PDB entry 5L1J | X-ray diffraction, 1.94 A resolution | chains A and T of the 3 polymer chains in the assembly

Chain A:
Name: DNA polymerase eta
Source organism: Homo sapiens
Notes: EC 2.7.7.7
UniProt: Q9Y253 (POLH_HUMAN); numbering as in UniProt (aligned over 1-432)
Amino-acid sequence (435 residues; each row starts with the number of its first residue; numbers below 1 keep their minus sign (Gly-2 is residue -2)):
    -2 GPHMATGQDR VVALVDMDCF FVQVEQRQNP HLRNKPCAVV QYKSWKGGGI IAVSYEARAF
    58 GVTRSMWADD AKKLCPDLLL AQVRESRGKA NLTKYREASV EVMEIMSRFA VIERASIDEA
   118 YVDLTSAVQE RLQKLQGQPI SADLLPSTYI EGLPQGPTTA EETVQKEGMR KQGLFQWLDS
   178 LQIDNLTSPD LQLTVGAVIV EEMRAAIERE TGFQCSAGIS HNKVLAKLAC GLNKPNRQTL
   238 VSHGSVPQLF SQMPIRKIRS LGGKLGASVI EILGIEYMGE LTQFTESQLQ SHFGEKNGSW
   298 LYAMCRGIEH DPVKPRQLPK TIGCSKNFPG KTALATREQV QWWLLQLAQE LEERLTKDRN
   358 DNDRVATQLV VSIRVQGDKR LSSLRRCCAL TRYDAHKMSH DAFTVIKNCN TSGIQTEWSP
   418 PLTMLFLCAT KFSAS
Unresolved in the structure: 155-159
Construct notes: expression tag (-2 to 0)
Metal / ion sites: Mg2+ site 1: Asp13, Met14, Asp115 (together with 1FZ); Mg2+ site 2: Asp13, Asp115, Glu116 (together with 1FZ) (shared with 1 residue of chain P)
Small-molecule neighbours: 1FZ (5'-O-[(R)-hydroxy{[(R)-hydroxy(phosphonooxy)phosphoryl]amino}phosphoryl]thymidine): Asp13, Met14, Asp15, Cys16, Phe17, Phe18, Ile48, Ala49, Tyr52, Arg55, Arg61, Ile114, Asp115, Glu116, Lys231
UniProt features mapped onto this chain:
  - binding site (Mg(2+)): Asp13, Met14, Asp115, Glu116
  - binding site (Mn(2+)): Asp13, Met14, Asp115, Glu116
  - binding site (a 2'-deoxyribonucleoside 5'-triphosphate): Arg61
  - natural variant: Val37 (deletion: In XPV), Leu75 (deletion: In XPV), Arg93 (R93P: In XPV), Arg111 (R111H: In XPV), Thr122 (T122P: In XPV), Gly153 (G153D: In a breast cancer sample), Thr191 (T191P: In XPV), Gly263 (G263V: In XPV), Val266 (V266D: In XPV), Gly295 (G295R: In XPV), Arg361 (R361S: In XPV)
  - mutagenesis: Tyr52 (Y52A/F: Reduces DNA polymerase activity; Y52E: Reduces DNA polymerase activity. Increases fidelity of replication and reduces translesion bypass), Arg61 (R61A: Reduces enzymatic activity by two-thirds), Ser62 (S62G: Increased DNA polymerase activity and translesion bypass compared to wild-type), Ala68 (A68S/V: Severe reduction in thymine dimer translesion bypass), Asn324 to Pro326 (Reduces binding to chromatin and to monoubiquitinated PCNA. Abolishes binding to monoubiquitinated PCNA; when associated with 705-E--H-713 Del)
Reported in the primary citation:
  - binding site for the 12-nt DNA strand (chain T): Gln38
  - conformationally variable residues (side-chain flip): Arg61
  - binding site for 1FZ: Arg61

Chain T:
Molecule: 12-nt DNA strand
Sequence (12 nucleotides; row label = number of the first residue in the row):
     1 CATXATGACG CT
Modified positions: 6OG (6-O-methyl guanosine-5'-monophosphate) at position 4

Chain A / chain T interface:
Contacting residue pairs - 44 pairs, chain A then chain T:
  Gln38(A) - 6OG_4(T)  hydrogen bond to the sugar
  Gln38(A) - DA5(T)  sugar contact
  Tyr39(A) - 6OG_4(T)  phosphate contact
  Tyr39(A) - DA5(T)  hydrogen bond to the phosphate
  Trp42(A) - DA2(T)  stacking on the base
  Ile48(A) - 6OG_4(T)  base contact
  Arg61(A) - DT3(T)  hydrogen bond to the base
  Arg61(A) - 6OG_4(T)  base contact
  Ser62(A) - DT3(T)  base contact
  Trp64(A) - DA2(T)  phosphate contact
  Trp64(A) - DT3(T)  sugar contact
  Lys86(A) - DT6(T)  salt bridge to the phosphate
  Ala87(A) - DA5(T)  sugar contact
  Leu89(A) - DA5(T)  phosphate contact
  Leu89(A) - DT6(T)  phosphate contact
  Arg93(A) - DT6(T)  salt bridge to the phosphate
  Arg93(A) - DG7(T)  salt bridge to the phosphate
  Lys293(A) - DG10(T)  salt bridge to the phosphate
  Lys311(A) - DC9(T)  phosphate contact
  Arg313(A) - DA8(T)  salt bridge to the phosphate
  Arg313(A) - DC9(T)  salt bridge to the phosphate
  Pro316(A) - DA8(T)  phosphate contact
  Lys317(A) - DA8(T)  hydrogen bond to the phosphate
  Lys317(A) - DC9(T)  salt bridge to the phosphate
  Thr318(A) - DG7(T)  sugar contact
  Thr318(A) - DA8(T)  hydrogen bond to the phosphate
  Ile319(A) - DG7(T)  phosphate contact
  Gly320(A) - DT6(T)  sugar contact
  Gly320(A) - DG7(T)  hydrogen bond to the phosphate
  Cys321(A) - DT6(T)  phosphate contact
  Ser322(A) - DA5(T)  sugar contact
  Ser322(A) - DT6(T)  hydrogen bond to the phosphate
  Lys323(A) - DA5(T)  phosphate contact
  Asn324(A) - 6OG_4(T)  hydrogen bond to the phosphate
  Asn324(A) - DA5(T)  hydrogen bond to the phosphate
  Pro326(A) - DC1(T)  phosphate contact
  Pro326(A) - DA2(T)  sugar contact
  Pro326(A) - 6OG_4(T)  phosphate contact
  Gly327(A) - DC1(T)  phosphate contact
  Gly327(A) - DA2(T)  phosphate contact
  Thr329(A) - DA2(T)  base contact
  Arg351(A) - DT6(T)  salt bridge to the phosphate
  Arg351(A) - DG7(T)  salt bridge to the phosphate
  Phe423(A) - DT6(T)  base contact
Interface residues without a listed pair, chain A (32 interface residues in all): Arg111, Leu315, Glu347, Met421
Interface residues without a listed pair, chain T (11 interface residues in all): DC11

Summary:
32 residues of chain A face 11 of chain T across their interface; the contacts include 9 hydrogen bonds, 9
salt bridges and 1 aromatic stacking contact. Among the polar pairs are Arg61(A)-DT3(T), Gln38(A)-6OG_4(T) and
Tyr39(A)-DA5(T). From the paper: a binding site for the 12-nt DNA strand (chain T) at Gln38(A); a binding site
for 1FZ at Arg61(A).
Here chain A is DNA polymerase eta (Homo sapiens) and chain T is a 12-nt DNA strand. Entry 5L1J (Crystal
Structure of Human DNA Polymerase Eta Inserting dTMPNPP Opposite O6-Methyl-2'-deoxyguanosine) was determined
by X-ray diffraction, deposited together with 5L1I, 5L1K and 5L1L.
